PDB entry 2XMA | X-ray diffraction, 2.30 A resolution | chains B and C of the 8 polymer chains in the assembly

== Chain B ==
Protein: Transposase
From: Deinococcus radiodurans
UniProt: O83028 (O83028_DEIRA); numbering as in UniProt (aligned over 1-140)
Amino-acid sequence (143 residues; numbered -2 to 140; the number before each row is that of its first residue; numbers below 1 keep their minus sign (Gly-2 is residue -2)):
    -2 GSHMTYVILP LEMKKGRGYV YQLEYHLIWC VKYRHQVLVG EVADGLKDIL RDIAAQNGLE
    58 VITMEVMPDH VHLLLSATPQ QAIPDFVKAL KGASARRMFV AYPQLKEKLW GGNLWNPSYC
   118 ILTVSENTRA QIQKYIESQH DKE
Unresolved in the structure: -2 to 1, 137-140
Differences from the reference sequence: expression tag (-2 to 0)
Bound ions: Mg2+: Pro114 (shared with 1 residue of chain D)
From the paper describing this entry:
  - binding site for Dra2 transposase right end recognition site (chain C): Gly89
  - mutagenesis - R14A (60-fold), S122G/E123G: decreased catalytic activity

== Chain C ==
Molecule: Dra2 transposase right end recognition site
Sequence (34 nucleotides; row label = number of the first residue in the row):
    11 GAGAATCACG CGACTTTAGT CGTGTGAGGT TCAA
Bound ions: Mg2+: DC31 (shared with 1 residue of chain A)

== Interface between chain B and chain C ==
Contacting residue pairs (15; chain B residue first):
  Lys12(B) - DA15(C)  salt bridge to the phosphate
  Gly13(B) - DA15(C)  sugar contact
  Arg14(B) - DA15(C)  sugar contact
  Arg14(B) - DT16(C)  salt bridge to the phosphate
  Arg14(B) - DA18(C)  base contact
  Arg14(B) - DT33(C)  base contact
  Arg14(B) - DG34(C)  hydrogen bond to the base
  Arg14(B) - DT35(C)  hydrogen bond to the base
  Gly15(B) - DT33(C)  base contact
  Tyr16(B) - DG32(C)  phosphate contact
  Tyr16(B) - DT33(C)  hydrogen bond to the phosphate
  Val17(B) - DA15(C)  base contact
  Gln77(B) - DG32(C)  hydrogen bond to the phosphate
  Tyr132(B) - DA44(C)  hydrogen bond to the phosphate
  Gln136(B) - DA44(C)  phosphate contact
Other interface residues (no listed pair), chain C (9 interface residues in all): DC19

== In short ==
The chain B/chain C interface involves 9 residues from each chain, with 5 hydrogen bonds and 2 salt bridges.
Among the polar pairs are Arg14(B)-DG34(C), Arg14(B)-DT35(C) and Tyr16(B)-DT33(C). From the paper: a binding
site for Dra2 transposase right end recognition site (chain C) at Gly89(B); R14A and S122G/E123G of chain B
reduce catalytic activity.
Here chain B is Transposase (Deinococcus radiodurans) and chain C is Dra2 transposase right end recognition
site. Entry 2XMA (Deinococcus radiodurans ISDRA2 transposase right end DNA complex) was determined by X-ray
diffraction, deposited together with 2XM3 and 2XO6.
